3J1N - chains B and E of the 12 polymer chains in the assembly; structure by electron microscopy, 16.00 A resolution (very low resolution: no residue pairs are listed; an interface is given only as per-side residue counts).

[Chain B]
Protein: DNA-directed RNA polymerase II subunit RPB2
Organism: Saccharomyces cerevisiae
Notes: EC 2.7.7.6
UniProt: P08518 (RPB2_YEAST); numbering as in UniProt (aligned over 1-1224)
Amino-acid sequence (1224 residues; row label = number of the first residue in the row):
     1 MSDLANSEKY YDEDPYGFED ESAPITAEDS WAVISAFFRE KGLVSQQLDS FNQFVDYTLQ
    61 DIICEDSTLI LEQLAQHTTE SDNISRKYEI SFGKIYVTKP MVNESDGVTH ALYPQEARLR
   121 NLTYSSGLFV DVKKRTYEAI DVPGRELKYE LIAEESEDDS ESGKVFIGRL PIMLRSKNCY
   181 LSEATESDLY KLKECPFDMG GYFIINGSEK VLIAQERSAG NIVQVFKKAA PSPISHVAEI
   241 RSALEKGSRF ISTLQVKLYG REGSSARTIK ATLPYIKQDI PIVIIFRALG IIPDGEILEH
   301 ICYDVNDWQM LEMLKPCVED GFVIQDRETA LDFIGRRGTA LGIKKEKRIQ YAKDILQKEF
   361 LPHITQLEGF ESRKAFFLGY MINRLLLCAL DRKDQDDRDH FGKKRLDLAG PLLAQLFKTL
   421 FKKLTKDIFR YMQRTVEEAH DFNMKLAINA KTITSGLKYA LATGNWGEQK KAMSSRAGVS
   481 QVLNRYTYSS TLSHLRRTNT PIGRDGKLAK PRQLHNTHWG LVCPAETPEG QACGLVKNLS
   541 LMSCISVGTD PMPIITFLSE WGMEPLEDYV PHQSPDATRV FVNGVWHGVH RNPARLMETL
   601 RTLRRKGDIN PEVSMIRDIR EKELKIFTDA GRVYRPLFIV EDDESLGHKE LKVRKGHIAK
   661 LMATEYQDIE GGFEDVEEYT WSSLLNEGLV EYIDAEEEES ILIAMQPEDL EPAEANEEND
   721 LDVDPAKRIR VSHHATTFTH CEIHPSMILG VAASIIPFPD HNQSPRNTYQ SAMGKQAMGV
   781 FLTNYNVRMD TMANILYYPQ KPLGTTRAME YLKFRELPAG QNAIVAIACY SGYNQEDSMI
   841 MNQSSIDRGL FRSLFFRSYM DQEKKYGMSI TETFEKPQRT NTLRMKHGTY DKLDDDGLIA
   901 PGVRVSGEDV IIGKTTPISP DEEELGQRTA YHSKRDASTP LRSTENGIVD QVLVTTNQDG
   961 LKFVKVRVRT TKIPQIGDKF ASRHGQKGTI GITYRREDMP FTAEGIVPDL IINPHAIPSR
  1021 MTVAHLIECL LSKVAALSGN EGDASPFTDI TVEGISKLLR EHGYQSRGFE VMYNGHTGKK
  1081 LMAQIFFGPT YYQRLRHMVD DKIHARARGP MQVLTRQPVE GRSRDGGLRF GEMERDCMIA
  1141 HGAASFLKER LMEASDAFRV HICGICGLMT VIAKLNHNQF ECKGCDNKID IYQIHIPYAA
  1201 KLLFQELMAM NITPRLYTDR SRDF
Unresolved in the structure: 1-19, 71-89, 135-163, 218, 336-344, 405, 438-445, 468-476, 503-508, 669-677, 716-721, 920-932, 1150

[Chain E]
Protein: DNA-directed RNA polymerase II subunit RPABC1
Organism: Saccharomyces cerevisiae
UniProt: P20434 (RPAB1_YEAST); residue numbers follow UniProt; this construct covers 1-215
Amino-acid sequence (215 residues; numbered 1 to 215; the number before each row is that of its first residue):
     1 MDQENERNIS RLWRAFRTVK EMVKDRGYFI TQEEVELPLE DFKAKYCDSM GRPQRKMMSF
    61 QANPTEESIS KFPDMGSLWV EFCDEPSVGV KTMKTFVIHI QEKNFQTGIF VYQNNITPSA
   121 MKLVPSIPPA TIETFNEAAL VVNITHHELV PKHIRLSSDE KRELLKRYRL KESQLPRIQR
   181 ADPVALYLGL KRGEVVKIIR KSETSGRYAS YRICM
Unresolved in the structure: 1

[How chain B and chain E interact]
At this resolution (16 A) residue pairs are not listed: 6 residues of chain B and 11 of chain E lie at the interface.

[Summary]
6 residues of chain B face 11 of chain E across their interface.
Here chain B is DNA-directed RNA polymerase II subunit RPB2 and chain E is DNA-directed RNA polymerase II
subunit RPABC1, both from Saccharomyces cerevisiae. Entry 3J1N (Cryo-EM map of a yeast minimal preinitiation
complex interacting with the Mediator Head module) was determined by electron microscopy, deposited together
with 3J1O.
